7LKI - chains AAA and CCC of the 3 polymer chains in the assembly; structure by X-ray diffraction, 2.00 A resolution.

Chain AAA:
Name: antibody 1H8 heavy chain
Source organism: Mus musculus
Notes: antibody fragment or engineered binder
Sequence (217 residues; row label = number of the first residue in the row):
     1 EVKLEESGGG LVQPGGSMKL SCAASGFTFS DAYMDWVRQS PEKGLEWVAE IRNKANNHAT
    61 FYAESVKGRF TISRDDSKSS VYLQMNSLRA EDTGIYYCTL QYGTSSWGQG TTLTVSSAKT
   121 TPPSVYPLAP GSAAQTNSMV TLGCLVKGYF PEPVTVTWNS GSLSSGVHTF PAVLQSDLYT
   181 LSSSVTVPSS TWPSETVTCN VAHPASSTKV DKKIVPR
Disordered / not traced: 131-136, 217
Disulfide bonds: Cys22-Cys98, Cys144-Cys199

Chain CCC:
Name: Epitope III peptide GLY-ALA-PRO-THR-TYR-SER-TRP-GLY
Source organism: Hepacivirus C
Sequence (15 residues; numbered 520 to 534; the number before each row is that of its first residue):
   520 DRSGAPTYSW GANDK
Disordered / not traced: 520-522, 531-534
From the paper describing this entry:
  - mutagenesis - A524V: decreased binding to mAb1H8 (citing earlier work)
  - mutagenesis - A524V, P525A, S528A: unchanged binding to CD81 (citing earlier work)
  - mutagenesis - T526A: unchanged binding to mAb1H8 (citing earlier work)
  - mutagenesis - T526A: decreased binding to CD81 (citing earlier work)
  - conformationally variable residues (side-chain flip): Tyr527, Ser528, Trp529

Chain AAA / chain CCC interface:
Contacting residue pairs (15):
  Tyr33(AAA) - Tyr527(CCC)
  Tyr33(AAA) - Trp529(CCC)  hydrogen bond (side chain-backbone)
  Asp35(AAA) - Tyr527(CCC)  hydrogen bond
  Glu50(AAA) - Tyr527(CCC)  hydrogen bond
  Glu50(AAA) - Trp529(CCC)  hydrogen bond
  Arg52(AAA) - Trp529(CCC)
  Gln101(AAA) - Thr526(CCC)  hydrogen bond (backbone-side chain)
  Gln101(AAA) - Tyr527(CCC)
  Tyr102(AAA) - Tyr527(CCC)
  Tyr102(AAA) - Gly530(CCC)
  Gly103(AAA) - Gly523(CCC)
  Gly103(AAA) - Ala524(CCC)  hydrogen bond (backbone-backbone)
  Gly103(AAA) - Pro525(CCC)
  Thr104(AAA) - Ala524(CCC)  hydrogen bond (backbone-backbone)
  Thr104(AAA) - Thr526(CCC)  hydrogen bond (backbone-side chain)
Interface residues without a listed pair, chain AAA (9 interface residues in all): Ser105
Interface features reported in the paper:
  - epitope / paratope residues, chain AAA: Asp35(AAA), Glu50(AAA)
  - epitope / paratope residues, chain CCC: Gly523(CCC), Ala524(CCC), Tyr527(CCC), Trp529(CCC)

Summary:
9 residues of chain AAA face 7 of chain CCC across their interface; the contacts include 8 hydrogen bonds.
Polar pairs include Tyr33(AAA)-Trp529(CCC), Asp35(AAA)-Tyr527(CCC) and Glu50(AAA)-Tyr527(CCC). From the paper:
A524V of chain CCC reduces binding to mAb1H8; epitope/paratope residues Asp35(AAA), Glu50(AAA) and Gly523(CCC)
among others; 4 substitutions were tested in all.
Chain AAA is antibody 1H8 heavy chain (Mus musculus) and chain CCC is Epitope III peptide
GLY-ALA-PRO-THR-TYR-SER-TRP-GLY (Hepacivirus C); the structure, The crystal structure of Epitope III of HCV
envelop protein E2 in complex with antibody 1H8, was determined by X-ray diffraction.
